PDB entry 8XRF | X-ray diffraction, 2.94 A resolution | chains B and D of the 6 polymer chains in the assembly

== Chain B ==
Protein: DNA topoisomerase 2
Organism: African swine fever virus BA71V
Notes: EC 5.6.2.2
Reference sequence: Q00942 (TOP2_ASFB7); residues 409-1192 here = UniProt positions 409-1192
Sequence (784 residues; numbered 409 to 1192; the number before each row is that of its first residue):
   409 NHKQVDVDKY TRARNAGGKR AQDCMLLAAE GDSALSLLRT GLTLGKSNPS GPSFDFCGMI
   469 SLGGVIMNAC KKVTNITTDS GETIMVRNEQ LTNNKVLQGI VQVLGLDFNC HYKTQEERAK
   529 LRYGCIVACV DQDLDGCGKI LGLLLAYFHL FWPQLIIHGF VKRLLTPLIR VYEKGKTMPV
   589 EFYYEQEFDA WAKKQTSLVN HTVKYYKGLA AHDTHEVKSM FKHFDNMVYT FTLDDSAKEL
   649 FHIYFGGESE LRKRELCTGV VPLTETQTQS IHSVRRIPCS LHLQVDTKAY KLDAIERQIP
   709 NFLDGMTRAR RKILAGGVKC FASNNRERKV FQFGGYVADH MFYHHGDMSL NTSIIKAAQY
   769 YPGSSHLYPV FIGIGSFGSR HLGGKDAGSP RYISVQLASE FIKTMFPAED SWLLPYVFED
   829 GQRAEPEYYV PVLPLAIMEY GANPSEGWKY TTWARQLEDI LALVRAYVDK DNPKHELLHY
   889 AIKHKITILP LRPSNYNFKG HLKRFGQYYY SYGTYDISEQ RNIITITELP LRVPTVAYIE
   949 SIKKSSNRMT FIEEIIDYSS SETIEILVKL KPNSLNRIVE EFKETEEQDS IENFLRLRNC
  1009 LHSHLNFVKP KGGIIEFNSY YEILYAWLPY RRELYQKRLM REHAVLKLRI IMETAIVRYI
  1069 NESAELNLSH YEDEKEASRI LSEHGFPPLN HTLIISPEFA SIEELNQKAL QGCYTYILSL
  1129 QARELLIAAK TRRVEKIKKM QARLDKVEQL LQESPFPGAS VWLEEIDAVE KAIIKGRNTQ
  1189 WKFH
Unresolved in the structure: 409-412, 485-490
Metal / ion sites: Mg2+ site 1: Asp539, Asp541, Lys615 (shared with 1 residue of chain F); Mg2+ site 2: Glu593, Glu827; Mg2+ site 3: Ala1072, Asn1075 (shared with 3 residues of chain A)
Curated features (UniProtKB/Swiss-Prot):
  - active site: Tyr800 (O-(5'-phospho-DNA)-tyrosine intermediate)
  - binding site (Mg(2+)): Glu438, Asp539, Asp541
  - site: Arg799 (Transition state stabilizer)

== Chain D ==
Molecule: 52-nt DNA strand
Organism: African swine fever virus BA71V
Sequence (52 nucleotides; numbered 1 to 52; the number before each row is that of its first residue):
     1 GGATGACGAT TCGCGGTAGC AGTAGGCCTA CTGCTACCGC GAATCGTCAT CC
Unresolved in the structure: 1-11, 27-52
Metal / ion sites: Mg2+: DC12 (shared with 3 residues of chain A)

== How chain B and chain D interact ==
Residue-residue contacts (47):
  Gly471(B) with DG16(D), hydrogen bond to the base
  Val473(B) with DG16(D), base contact; DT17(D), sugar contact; DA18(D), sugar contact
  Ile474(B) with DT17(D), phosphate contact; DA18(D), sugar contact
  Met475(B) with DT17(D), phosphate contact; DA18(D), phosphate contact
  Asn476(B) with DA18(D), hydrogen bond to the phosphate; DG19(D), hydrogen bond to the phosphate
  Lys479(B) with DG19(D), salt bridge to the phosphate; DC20(D), salt bridge to the phosphate
  Lys480(B) with DA18(D), salt bridge to the phosphate
  Gln498(B) with DT17(D), hydrogen bond to the phosphate
  Asn502(B) with DT17(D), phosphate contact
  Lys547(B) with DA18(D), hydrogen bond to the base
  Phe653(B) with DG19(D), phosphate contact
  Ser657(B) with DC20(D), phosphate contact; DA21(D), hydrogen bond to the phosphate
  Arg660(B) with DC20(D), salt bridge to the phosphate
  Lys661(B) with DC20(D), phosphate contact; DA21(D), salt bridge to the phosphate
  Lys699(B) with DG19(D), salt bridge to the phosphate
  Gln706(B) with DG19(D), base contact
  Ser797(B) with DG13(D), hydrogen bond to the phosphate
  Arg799(B) with DC12(D), salt bridge to the phosphate; DG13(D), salt bridge to the phosphate
  Tyr800(B) with DC12(D), hydrogen bond to the phosphate
  Pro852(B) with DG19(D), hydrogen bond to the base; DC20(D), base contact
  Ser853(B) with DG19(D), phosphate contact; DC20(D), sugar contact
  Glu854(B) with DG19(D), sugar contact
  Gly855(B) with DG19(D), phosphate contact; DC20(D), hydrogen bond to the phosphate
  Trp856(B) with DC20(D), sugar contact
  Lys857(B) with DC20(D), base contact; DA21(D), hydrogen bond to the base
  Lys952(B) with DG25(D), sugar contact; DG26(D), phosphate contact
  Ser953(B) with DG25(D), hydrogen bond to the phosphate
  Arg1004(B) with DA24(D), phosphate contact; DG25(D), salt bridge to the phosphate
  His1010(B) with DG22(D), phosphate contact; DT23(D), phosphate contact
  His1012(B) with DA21(D), sugar contact; DG22(D), salt bridge to the phosphate
Other interface residues (no listed pair), chain B (35 interface residues in all): Gly472, Leu551, Tyr652, Met756, Ser954
Other interface residues (no listed pair), chain D (14 interface residues in all): DG15

== Overview ==
35 residues of chain B face 14 of chain D across their interface; the contacts include 12 hydrogen bonds and
10 salt bridges. Polar contacts include Gly471(B)-DG16(D), Lys547(B)-DA18(D) and Pro852(B)-DG19(D). From
UniProt: active-site residue Tyr800(B) and 3 Mg2+-binding residues on chain B.
Chain B is DNA topoisomerase 2 and chain D is a 52-nt DNA strand, both from African swine fever virus BA71V;
the structure, The crystal structure of AsfvTopII in complex with G-DNA, was determined by X-ray diffraction.
